6F5C - chains A and B; structure by X-ray diffraction, 1.55 A resolution.

# Chain A (and B)
Molecule: Halophilic winged-helix-turn-helix DNA binding protein
Organism: Halobacterium salinarum NRC-1
Notes: fragment: residues 1-10 in both chains are predicted to be natively disordered. residues 70-76 in both chains belong to the wing domain which is notoriously flexible.; chain B of this document is another copy of the same molecule, construct and numbering; everything in this record applies to it too
UniProt: Q9HSF4 (Q9HSF4_HALSA); numbering as in UniProt (aligned over 1-116)
Chain sequence (127 residues; row label = number of the first residue in the row):
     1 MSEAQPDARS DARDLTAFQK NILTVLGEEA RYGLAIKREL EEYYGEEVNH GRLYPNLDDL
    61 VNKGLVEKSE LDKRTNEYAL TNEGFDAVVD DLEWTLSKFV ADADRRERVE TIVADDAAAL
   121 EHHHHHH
Not modelled in the structure: 1-10, 121-127
Sequence notes: expression tag (117-127)

# Chain A / chain B interface
Residue-residue contacts (69; chain A residue first):
  Arg13(A) - Glu42(B)
  Arg13(A) - Tyr43(B)  hydrogen bond (side chain-backbone)
  Arg13(A) - Tyr44(B)
  Leu15(A) - Ala17(B)
  Ala17(A) - Leu15(B)
  Ala17(A) - Ala17(B)
  Lys20(A) - Tyr43(B)  hydrogen bond
  Asn21(A) - Trp94(B)
  Thr24(A) - Trp94(B)
  Thr24(A) - Lys98(B)
  Gly27(A) - Arg105(B)  hydrogen bond (backbone-side chain)
  Glu28(A) - Lys98(B)  salt bridge
  Glu28(A) - Ala101(B)
  Glu39(A) - Lys98(B)  salt bridge
  Tyr43(A) - Arg13(B)  hydrogen bond (backbone-side chain)
  Tyr43(A) - Lys20(B)
  Tyr43(A) - Asp91(B)  hydrogen bond
  Tyr43(A) - Trp94(B)  hydrophobic
  Tyr44(A) - Arg13(B)
  Tyr44(A) - Asp14(B)
  Glu46(A) - Asp14(B)
  Phe85(A) - Phe99(B)  hydrophobic
  Phe85(A) - Arg105(B)
  Val88(A) - Phe99(B)  hydrophobic
  Val89(A) - Phe99(B)  hydrophobic
  Val89(A) - Arg108(B)
  Asp91(A) - Tyr43(B)  hydrogen bond
  Leu92(A) - Phe99(B)  hydrophobic
  Glu93(A) - Ile112(B)
  Trp94(A) - Asn21(B)
  Trp94(A) - Thr24(B)
  Trp94(A) - Val25(B)  hydrophobic
  Trp94(A) - Tyr43(B)  hydrophobic
  Thr95(A) - Leu92(B)
  Leu96(A) - Leu92(B)  hydrophobic
  Leu96(A) - Ile112(B)  hydrophobic
  Leu96(A) - Asp116(B)
  Ser97(A) - Asp116(B)  hydrogen bond (backbone-side chain)
  Lys98(A) - Thr24(B)
  Lys98(A) - Gly27(B)
  Lys98(A) - Glu28(B)  salt bridge
  Lys98(A) - Glu39(B)  salt bridge
  Phe99(A) - Phe85(B)  hydrophobic
  Phe99(A) - Val88(B)  hydrophobic
  Phe99(A) - Val89(B)  hydrophobic
  Phe99(A) - Leu92(B)  hydrophobic
  Val100(A) - Leu120(B)
  Ala101(A) - Glu28(B)
  Ala101(A) - Leu120(B)
  Asp102(A) - Leu120(B)
  Arg105(A) - Gly27(B)  hydrogen bond (side chain-backbone)
  Arg105(A) - Phe85(B)
  Arg106(A) - Val113(B)
  Arg108(A) - Phe85(B)
  Val109(A) - Leu92(B)  hydrophobic
  Val109(A) - Val113(B)  hydrophobic
  Glu110(A) - Val113(B)
  Ile112(A) - Glu93(B)
  Ile112(A) - Leu96(B)  hydrophobic
  Val113(A) - Val100(B)
  Val113(A) - Arg106(B)
  Val113(A) - Val109(B)  hydrophobic
  Asp116(A) - Leu96(B)
  Asp116(A) - Ser97(B)  hydrogen bond (side chain-backbone)
  Ala117(A) - Val100(B)
  Ala117(A) - Arg106(B)
  Leu120(A) - Val100(B)
  Leu120(A) - Ala101(B)
  Leu120(A) - Asp102(B)
Also at the interface, not in a pair above, chain A (40 interface residues in all): Thr16, Val25, Glu42
Also at the interface, not in a pair above, chain B (39 interface residues in all): Thr16, Thr95, Ala117

# Summary
The interface between chain A and chain B involves 40 residues on one side and 39 on the other; the contacts
include 9 hydrogen bonds and 4 salt bridges. Among the polar pairs are Glu28(A)-Lys98(B), Glu39(A)-Lys98(B)
and Arg13(A)-Tyr43(B).
Chain A and chain B are both Halophilic winged-helix-turn-helix DNA binding protein (Halobacterium salinarum
NRC-1); the structure, Structure of h. salinarum RosR (vng0258) grown from NaCl, was determined by X-ray
diffraction (same publication as 6EZ1, 6FAQ and 6FDH).
